6FEQ - chains E and F of the 6 polymer chains in the assembly; structure by electron microscopy, 3.60 A resolution.

# Chain E
Protein: 5D3(Fab) light chain variable domain
From: Mus musculus
Notes: antibody fragment or engineered binder
Amino-acid sequence (214 residues; each row starts with the number of its first residue):
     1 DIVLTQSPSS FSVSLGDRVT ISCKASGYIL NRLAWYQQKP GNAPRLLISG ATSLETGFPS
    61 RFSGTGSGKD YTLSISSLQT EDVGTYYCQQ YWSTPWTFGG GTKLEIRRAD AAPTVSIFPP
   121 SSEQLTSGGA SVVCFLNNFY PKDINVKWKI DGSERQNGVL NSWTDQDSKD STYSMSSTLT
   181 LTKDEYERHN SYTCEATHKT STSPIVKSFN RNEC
Unresolved in the structure: 108-214
Cystine bridges: Cys23-Cys88

# Chain F
Protein: 5D3(Fab) heavy chain variable domain
From: Mus musculus
Notes: antibody fragment or engineered binder
Amino-acid sequence (221 residues; each row starts with the number of its first residue):
     1 QVQLQESGPG LVKPSQSLSL TCTVTGFSIT SDYAWNWIRQ FPGKKLEWMG YINFDGGTTY
    61 NPSLRGRISI TRDTSKNQFF LQLRSVTPED TATYYCATFY GAKGTLDYWG QGTSVTVSSA
   121 KTTPPSVYPL APVCGDTSGS SVTLGCLVKG YFPEPVTLTW NSGSLSSGVH TFPAVLQSDL
   181 YTLSSSVTVT SSTWPSQSIT CNVAHPASST KVDKKIEPRG P
Unresolved in the structure: 1, 120-221
Cystine bridges: Cys22-Cys96
Residues lining bound ligands: N-acetylglucosamine (NAG; 2-acetamido-2-deoxy-beta-D-glucopyranose): Thr30, Ser31, Phe54

# Chain E / chain F interface
Residue-residue contacts - 25 pairs, chain E then chain F:
  Tyr36(E) - Leu106(F)  hydrogen bond (side chain-backbone)
  Gln38(E) - Gln40(F)  hydrogen bond
  Asn42(E) - Tyr95(F)  hydrogen bond (backbone-side chain)
  Ala43(E) - Tyr95(F)  hydrophobic
  Ala43(E) - Trp109(F)  hydrophobic
  Ala43(E) - Gly110(F)
  Pro44(E) - Trp109(F)
  Leu46(E) - Thr105(F)
  Leu46(E) - Asp107(F)
  Ser49(E) - Thr105(F)
  Glu55(E) - Lys103(F)  salt bridge
  Tyr87(E) - Gln40(F)
  Tyr87(E) - Lys44(F)
  Tyr87(E) - Leu46(F)  hydrophobic
  Gln89(E) - Leu106(F)
  Tyr91(E) - Gly104(F)
  Tyr91(E) - Thr105(F)
  Thr94(E) - Trp48(F)
  Pro95(E) - Trp48(F)  hydrophobic
  Pro95(E) - Asn61(F)
  Trp96(E) - Asn36(F)
  Trp96(E) - Trp48(F)
  Trp96(E) - Phe99(F)  hydrophobic
  Phe98(E) - Leu46(F)  hydrophobic
  Gly100(E) - Lys44(F)
Other interface residues (no listed pair), chain F (17 interface residues in all): Lys45, Pro62

# Overview
16 residues of chain E face 17 of chain F across their interface; the contacts include 3 hydrogen bonds and 1
salt bridge. Polar contacts include Glu55(E)-Lys103(F), Tyr36(E)-Leu106(F) and Gln38(E)-Gln40(F). Chain F
binds N-acetylglucosamine.
Here chain E is 5D3(Fab) light chain variable domain and chain F is 5D3(Fab) heavy chain variable domain, both
from Mus musculus. Entry 6FEQ (Structure of inhibitor-bound ABCG2) was determined by electron microscopy
together with 6HIJ, 6ETI and 6FFC from the same study.
